8A3O - chains A and B; structure by X-ray diffraction, 2.90 A resolution.

== Chain A (and B) ==
Protein: Quinone oxidoreductase-like protein 1
Organism: Homo sapiens
Notes: EC 1.-.-.-; chain B of this document is another copy of the same molecule, construct and numbering; everything in this record applies to it too
UniProt: O95825 (QORL1_HUMAN); residue numbers follow UniProt; this construct covers 2-349
Sequence (356 residues; row label = number of the first residue in the row; numbers below 1 keep their minus sign (Met-6 is residue -6)):
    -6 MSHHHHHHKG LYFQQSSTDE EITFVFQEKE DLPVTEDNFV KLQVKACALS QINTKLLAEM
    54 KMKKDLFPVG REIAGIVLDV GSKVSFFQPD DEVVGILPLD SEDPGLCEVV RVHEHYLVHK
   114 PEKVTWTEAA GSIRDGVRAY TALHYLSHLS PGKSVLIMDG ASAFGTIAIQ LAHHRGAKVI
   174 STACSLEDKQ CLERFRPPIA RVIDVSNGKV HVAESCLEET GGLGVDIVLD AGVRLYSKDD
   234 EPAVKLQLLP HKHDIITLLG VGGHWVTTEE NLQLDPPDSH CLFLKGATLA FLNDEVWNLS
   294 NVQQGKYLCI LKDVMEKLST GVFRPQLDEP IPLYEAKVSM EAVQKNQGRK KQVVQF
Disordered / not traced: -6 to -2, 226-241 (chain B: -6 to 26, 55-57, 225-242, 349)
Differences from the reference sequence: initiating methionine (-6); expression tag (-5 to 1)

== How chain A and chain B interact ==
Residue-residue contacts - 59 pairs, chain A then chain B:
  Glu52(A) with His273(B), salt bridge; Leu277(B)
  His141(A) with His141(B), hydrogen bond
  Thr261(A) with Phe276(B)
  Glu262(A) with Phe276(B)
  Glu263(A) with Ser272(B); His273(B), hydrogen bond (backbone-side chain); Phe276(B)
  Asn264(A) with Pro269(B); His273(B), hydrogen bond
  Leu265(A) with Asp268(B); Pro269(B); Ser272(B), hydrogen bond (backbone-side chain)
  Leu267(A) with Gln266(B); Leu267(B), hydrogen bond (backbone-backbone)
  Asp268(A) with Gln266(B), hydrogen bond
  Pro269(A) with Asn264(B); Leu265(B); Gln266(B)
  Ser272(A) with Leu265(B), hydrogen bond (side chain-backbone); Phe284(B)
  His273(A) with Glu52(B), salt bridge; Glu263(B), hydrogen bond (side chain-backbone); Asn264(B)
  Leu275(A) with Phe284(B), hydrophobic
  Phe276(A) with Thr261(B); Glu263(B); Phe284(B), hydrophobic; Leu285(B); Asn286(B), hydrogen bond (backbone-side chain)
  Leu277(A) with Glu52(B); Asn286(B); Val289(B)
  Gly279(A) with Phe284(B)
  Ala280(A) with Leu282(B); Phe284(B), hydrogen bond (backbone-backbone)
  Thr281(A) with Thr281(B); Leu282(B); Ala283(B)
  Leu282(A) with Thr281(B); Leu282(B), hydrogen bond (backbone-backbone)
  Ala283(A) with Ala280(B); Thr281(B)
  Phe284(A) with Ser272(B); Leu275(B), hydrophobic; Phe276(B), hydrophobic; Gly279(B); Ala280(B), hydrogen bond (backbone-backbone)
  Leu285(A) with Phe276(B)
  Asn286(A) with Phe276(B), hydrogen bond (side chain-backbone); Leu277(B)
  Val289(A) with Val254(B), hydrophobic; Leu277(B); Lys278(B); Gly279(B)
  Ser293(A) with Val254(B)
  Val295(A) with Leu216(B), hydrophobic; Val254(B), hydrophobic
  Gln296(A) with Val254(B)
Interface residues without a listed pair, chain A (33 interface residues in all): Leu49, Leu139, Leu216, Val254, Gln266, Lys278
Interface residues without a listed pair, chain B (33 interface residues in all): Leu49, Gly255, Glu262, Ser293, Val295, Gln296

== In short ==
The chain A/chain B interface involves 33 residues from each chain; the contacts include 13 hydrogen bonds and
2 salt bridges. Polar pairs include Glu52(A)-His273(B), His141(A)-His141(B) and Glu263(A)-His273(B).
Both chains are Quinone oxidoreductase-like protein 1 (Homo sapiens). Entry 8A3O (Structure of human Fy-4) was
determined by X-ray diffraction together with 8A3P and 7ND2 from the same study.
